1AX9 - chain A; structure by X-ray diffraction, 2.80 A resolution.

== Chain A ==
Protein: Acetylcholinesterase
From: Torpedo californica
Notes: EC 3.1.1.7
UniProt: P04058 (ACES_TORCA); residues 1-537 here correspond to UniProt positions 22-558 (UniProt number = residue number + 21)
Amino-acid sequence (537 residues; each row starts with the number of its first residue):
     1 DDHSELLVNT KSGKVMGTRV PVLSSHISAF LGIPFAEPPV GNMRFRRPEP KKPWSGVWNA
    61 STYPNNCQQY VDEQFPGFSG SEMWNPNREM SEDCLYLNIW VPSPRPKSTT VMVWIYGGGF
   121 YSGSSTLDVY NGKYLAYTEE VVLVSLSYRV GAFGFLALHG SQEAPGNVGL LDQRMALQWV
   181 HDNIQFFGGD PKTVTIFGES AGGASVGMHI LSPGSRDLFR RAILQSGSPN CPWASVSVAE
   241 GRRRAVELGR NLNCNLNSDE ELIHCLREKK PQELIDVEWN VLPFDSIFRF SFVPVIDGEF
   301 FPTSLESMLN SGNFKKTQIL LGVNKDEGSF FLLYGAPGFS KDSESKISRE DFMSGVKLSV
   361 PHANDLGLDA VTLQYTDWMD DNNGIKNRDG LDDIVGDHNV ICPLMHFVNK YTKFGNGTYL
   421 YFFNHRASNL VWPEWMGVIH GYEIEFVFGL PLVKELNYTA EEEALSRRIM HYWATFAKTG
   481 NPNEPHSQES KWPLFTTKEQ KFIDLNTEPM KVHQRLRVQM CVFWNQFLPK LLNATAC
Unresolved in the structure: 1-3, 485-489, 536-537
Disulfides: C67-C94, C254-C265, C402-C521
Residues lining bound ligands: edrophonium ion (EDR): W84, G118, G119, Y121, E199, S200, F288, F290, F330, F331, H440, G441
From the paper describing this entry:
  - conformationally variable residues (side-chain flip): S200
  - catalytic residues: S200, E327, H440 (citing earlier work)
  - binding site for edrophonium ion: W84, F330 (citing earlier work)

== Summary ==
Ligands of chain A: edrophonium ion. From the paper: catalytic residues S200, E327 and H440; a binding site
for edrophonium ion at W84 and F330.
Chain A is Acetylcholinesterase (Torpedo californica); the structure, Acetylcholinesterase complexed with
edrophonium, laue data, was determined by X-ray diffraction (same publication as 2ACK).
